Entry 7C52 (X-ray diffraction, 2.89 A resolution); this record covers chains C and L of the 37 polymer chains in the assembly.

[Chain C]
Protein: Photosynthetic reaction center cytochrome c subunit
From: Thermochromatium tepidum
Reference sequence: D2Z0P5 (CYCR_THETI); residues 23-333 here = UniProt positions 23-333
Amino-acid sequence (311 residues; numbered 23 to 333; the number before each row is that of its first residue):
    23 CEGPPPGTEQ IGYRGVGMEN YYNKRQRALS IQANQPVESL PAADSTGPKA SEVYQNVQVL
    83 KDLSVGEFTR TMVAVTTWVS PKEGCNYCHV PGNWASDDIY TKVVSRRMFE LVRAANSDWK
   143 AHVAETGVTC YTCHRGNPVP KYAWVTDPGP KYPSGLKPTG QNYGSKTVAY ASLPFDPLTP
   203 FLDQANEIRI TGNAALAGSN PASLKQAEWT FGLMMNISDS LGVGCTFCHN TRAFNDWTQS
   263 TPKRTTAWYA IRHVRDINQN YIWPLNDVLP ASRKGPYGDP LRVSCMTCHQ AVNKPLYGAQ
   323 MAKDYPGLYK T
Glycans and other covalent adducts: heme (HEM) linked to Cys107, Cys110, Cys152, Cys155, Cys247, Cys250, Cys307, Cys310
Metal / ion sites: heme Fe (4 sites), coordinated by Met94, His111, Met130, His144, His156, Met236, His251, His311; Ca2+: Gln183, Glu230
Ligand contacts:
  - heme (HEM), molecule 1: Tyr76, Gln77, Asn78, Val79, Gln80, Val81, Leu82, Phe90, Met94, Val95, Val97, Thr98, Val101, Ser102, Gly106, His111, Trp116, Ala117, Lys124, Ser127, Arg128, Phe131
  - heme (HEM), molecule 2: Val97, Val101, Tyr109, Tyr122, Thr123, Val126, Ser127, Met130, Phe131, Leu133, Val134, Val150, Thr151, His156, Pro160, Val161, Pro162, Ala165, Ile279, Ile284, Leu291, Arg295, Leu303, Arg304, Val305, Thr309
  - heme (HEM), molecule 3: His144, Val145, Ala146, Thr148, Gly149, Val150, Leu204, Ile239, Leu243, Phe249, Lys265, Thr268, Ala269, Ala272, Ile273, Val276, Ile279, Val305, Ser306, His311, Asn315, Lys316, Pro317
  - heme (HEM), molecule 4: Glu209, Ile210, Arg211, Ile212, Thr213, Thr232, Phe233, Met236, Met237, Ile239, Ser240, Leu243, Val245, Gly246, Phe249, His251, Phe256, Asn257, Trp259, Lys265, Arg266, Ala269, Trp270, Ile273, Arg274
Swiss-Prot annotation at these positions:
  - binding site (heme): Met94, Cys107, Cys110, His111, Met130, His144, Cys152, Cys155, His156, Met236, Cys247, Cys250, His251, Cys307, Cys310, His311
  - lipidation: Cys23 (N-palmitoyl cysteine)
Reported in the primary citation:
  - conformationally variable residues: Thr68 to Asn78, Asn108 to Ser118

[Chain L]
Protein: Photosynthetic reaction center L subunit
From: Thermochromatium tepidum
Reference sequence: D2Z0P3 (D2Z0P3_THETI); residue numbers follow UniProt; this construct covers 1-281
Amino-acid sequence (281 residues; numbered 1 to 281; the number before each row is that of its first residue):
     1 MAMLSFEKKY RVRGGTLIGG DLFDFWVGPF YVGFFGVVGF CFTLLGVLLI VWGATIGPTG
    61 PTSDLQTYNL WRISIAPPDL SYGLRMAPLT EGGLWQIITI CAAGAFISWA LREVEICRKL
   121 GIGFHVPFAF SFAIGAYLVL VFVRPLLMGA WGHGFPYGIL SHLDWVSNVG YQFLHFHYNP
   181 AHMLAISFFF TNCLALSMHG SLILSVTNPQ KGEPVKTSEH ENTFFRDIVG YSIGALAIHR
   241 LGLFLALSAA FWSAVCILIS GPFWTRGWPE WWNWWLELPL W
Not modelled in the structure: 1
Metal / ion sites: Fe ion: His199, His239 (shared with 3 residues of chain M)
Ligand contacts:
  - bacteriochlorophyll a (BCL), molecule 1: Val47, Ile50, Phe106, Tyr137, Leu140, Phe155, Ile159, Leu160, His162, Leu163, Trp165, Val166
  - bacteriochlorophyll a (BCL), molecule 2: Phe106, Phe130, Ala133, Ile134, Ala136, Tyr137, Leu140, Trp165, Val166, Ser167, Val169, Gly170, Tyr171, Phe176, His177, His182, Ala185, Ile186, Phe189, Phe190, Ser253, Ala254, Cys256, Ile257
  - bacteriochlorophyll a (BCL), molecule 3: Val166, Tyr171, His177, Phe190
  - bacteriochlorophyll a (BCL), molecule 4: His177, His182, Met183, Ile186, Ser187, Phe190, Thr191, Leu194
  - bacteriopheophytin a (BPH), molecule 1: Phe42, Thr43, Gly46, Val47, Ile50, Ile98, Cys101, Ala102, Ala105, Phe106, Trp109, Glu113, Val126, Ala129, Phe130, Phe132, Ala133, Tyr137, Phe155, Tyr157, Gly158, Ile159, His162, Phe189, Ala246, Leu247, Ala250
  - bacteriopheophytin a (BPH), molecule 2: Phe190, Cys193, Leu194, Ser197, Met198, Phe225, Ile228, Val229
  - menaquinone 8 (MQ8): Phe30, Phe40, Thr43, Leu44, Leu48, Trp109
  - Ubiquinone-8 (UQ8), molecule 1: Phe23, Phe34, Val37, Val38, Cys41, Phe42, Leu45, Ile100, Cys101
  - Ubiquinone-8 (UQ8), molecule 2: Phe34, Val38, Leu84, Arg85, Met86, Trp95, Gln96, Thr99, Ile100, Ala103, Gly104, Ile107, Ser108, Val141, Phe142, Trp151
  - Ubiquinone-8 (UQ8), molecule 3: Pro180, Met183, Leu184, Ser187, Trp272
  - Ubiquinone-8 (UQ8), molecule 4: Leu184, Ser187, Phe188, Thr191, Ala195, Met198, His199, Leu202, Ile203, Glu221, Asn222, Phe225, Val229, Tyr231, Ser232, Ile233, Gly234, Ala235, Ile238, Leu241, Phe244, Leu245
Reported in the primary citation:
  - binding site for bacteriochlorophyll a: Tyr171

[Interface between chain C and chain L]
Residue-residue contacts (71):
  Cys23(C) - Phe263(L)
  Cys23(C) - Trp264(L)
  Glu24(C) - Pro262(L)
  Glu24(C) - Phe263(L)  hydrogen bond (backbone-backbone)
  Glu24(C) - Thr265(L)  hydrogen bond
  Glu24(C) - Arg266(L)  salt bridge
  Gly25(C) - Pro262(L)
  Pro26(C) - Leu147(L)
  Pro26(C) - Pro262(L)
  Pro26(C) - Phe263(L)
  Pro27(C) - Leu147(L)
  Pro28(C) - Leu147(L)
  Pro28(C) - Met148(L)  hydrophobic
  Pro28(C) - Gly261(L)
  Pro28(C) - Thr265(L)
  Thr30(C) - His153(L)
  Gln32(C) - Asp79(L)  hydrogen bond
  Gln32(C) - Leu80(L)  hydrogen bond (side chain-backbone)
  Tyr35(C) - Pro58(L)
  Arg36(C) - Ala76(L)  hydrogen bond (side chain-backbone)
  Arg36(C) - Pro77(L)  hydrogen bond (side chain-backbone)
  Arg36(C) - Asp79(L)
  Arg36(C) - Thr90(L)
  Arg36(C) - Gly92(L)
  Gly37(C) - Pro77(L)
  Gly37(C) - Pro156(L)
  Gly37(C) - Trp165(L)
  Val38(C) - Asp164(L)
  Val38(C) - Trp165(L)
  Val38(C) - Asn168(L)  hydrogen bond (backbone-side chain)
  Gly39(C) - Trp165(L)
  Gly39(C) - Asn168(L)
  Gly39(C) - Val169(L)
  Met40(C) - Asn168(L)
  Glu41(C) - Leu80(L)
  Glu41(C) - Gly152(L)
  Glu41(C) - His153(L)  salt bridge
  Glu41(C) - Gln172(L)
  Asn42(C) - Gln172(L)
  Tyr43(C) - Arg144(L)  hydrogen bond
  Tyr43(C) - His153(L)
  Tyr43(C) - Gln172(L)  hydrogen bond (backbone-side chain)
  Tyr43(C) - Phe173(L)  hydrophobic
  Tyr43(C) - Thr265(L)
  Tyr44(C) - Thr265(L)
  Asn45(C) - Thr265(L)
  Ala191(C) - Pro269(L)
  Ala191(C) - Glu270(L)
  Tyr192(C) - Tyr178(L)
  Tyr192(C) - Pro269(L)
  Tyr192(C) - Glu270(L)
  Tyr192(C) - Asn273(L)  hydrogen bond
  Tyr192(C) - Leu276(L)  hydrophobic
  Ala193(C) - Tyr178(L)
  Ala193(C) - Pro269(L)
  Ser194(C) - Tyr178(L)  hydrogen bond
  Phe233(C) - Leu174(L)
  Phe233(C) - His175(L)
  Met237(C) - Leu174(L)  hydrophobic
  Ser240(C) - Leu174(L)
  Val245(C) - Leu174(L)
  Gly246(C) - Gln172(L)
  Gly246(C) - Leu174(L)
  Cys247(C) - Tyr171(L)  hydrogen bond (backbone-backbone)
  Thr248(C) - Asn168(L)
  Asn252(C) - Asn168(L)  hydrogen bond
  Thr253(C) - Ser167(L)  hydrogen bond
  Thr253(C) - Asn168(L)  hydrogen bond
  Thr253(C) - Tyr171(L)
  Arg254(C) - Asp164(L)  salt bridge
  Phe256(C) - Tyr171(L)  hydrophobic
Also at the interface, not in a pair above, chain C (38 interface residues in all): Glu31, Leu195, Asp241, His251
Also at the interface, not in a pair above, chain L (36 interface residues in all): Pro78, Glu91

[In short]
38 residues of chain C face 36 of chain L across their interface; the contacts include 15 hydrogen bonds and 3
salt bridges. Among the polar pairs are Glu24(C)-Arg266(L), Glu41(C)-His153(L) and Arg254(C)-Asp164(L). From
the paper: a binding site for bacteriochlorophyll a at Tyr171(L); conformational variability at Thr68(C) and
Asn108(C).
Here chain C is Photosynthetic reaction center cytochrome c subunit and chain L is Photosynthetic reaction
center L subunit, both from Thermochromatium tepidum. Entry 7C52 (Co-crystal structure of a photosynthetic
LH1-RC in complex with electron donor HiPIP) was determined by X-ray diffraction.
